PDB entry 5X0X | electron microscopy, 3.97 A resolution | chains A and I of the 11 polymer chains in the assembly

== Chain A ==
Name: Histone H3.2
Source organism: Xenopus laevis
UniProtKB: P84233 (H32_XENLA); residues 0-135 here correspond to UniProt positions 1-136 (UniProt number = residue number + 1)
Chain sequence (136 residues; row label = number of the first residue in the row; numbering starts at 0):
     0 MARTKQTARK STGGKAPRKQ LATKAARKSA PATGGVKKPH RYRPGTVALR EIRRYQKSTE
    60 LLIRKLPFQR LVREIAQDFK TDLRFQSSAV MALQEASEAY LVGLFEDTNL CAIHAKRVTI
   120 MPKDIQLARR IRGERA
Disordered / not traced: 0-36, 135
UniProt features mapped onto this chain:
  - modified residue: Arg-2 (Asymmetric dimethylarginine), Thr-3 (Phosphothreonine), Lys-4 (Allysine), Gln-5 (5-glutamyl dopamine), Thr-6 (Phosphothreonine), Arg-8 (Citrulline), Lys-9 (N6,N6,N6-trimethyllysine), Ser-10 (ADP-ribosylserine), Thr-11 (Phosphothreonine), Lys-14 (N6-(2-hydroxyisobutyryl)lysine), Arg-17 (Asymmetric dimethylarginine), Lys-18 (N6-(2-hydroxyisobutyryl)lysine), Lys-23 (N6-(2-hydroxyisobutyryl)lysine), Arg-26 (Citrulline), Lys-27 (N6,N6,N6-trimethyllysine), Ser-28 (ADP-ribosylserine), Lys-36 (N6,N6,N6-trimethyllysine), Lys-37 (N6-methyllysine), Tyr-41 (Phosphotyrosine), Lys-56 (N6,N6,N6-trimethyllysine) and 8 more in UniProt
  - lipidation: Cys-110 (S-palmitoyl cysteine)

== Chain I ==
Molecule: 167-nt DNA strand
Sequence (167 nucleotides; row label = number of the first residue in the row):
     1 ATCGAGAATC CCGGTGCCGA GGCCGCTCAA TTGGTCGTAG ACAGCTCTAG CACCGCTTAA
    61 ACGCACGTAC GCGCTGTCCC CCGCGTTTTA ACCGCCAAGG GGATTACTCC CTAGTCTCCA
   121 GGCACGTGTC AGATATATAC ATCCGATAGC TTGTCGAGAA GTACGAT
Disordered / not traced: 1, 148-167

== How chain A and chain I interact ==
Contacting residue pairs (24):
  Arg-40(A) / DG83(I)  hydrogen bond to the base
  Arg-40(A) / DC84(I)  hydrogen bond to the sugar
  Tyr-41(A) / DA7(I)  phosphate contact
  Tyr-41(A) / DA8(I)  sugar contact
  Tyr-41(A) / DG83(I)  phosphate contact
  Tyr-41(A) / DC84(I)  hydrogen bond to the phosphate
  Pro-43(A) / DC82(I)  phosphate contact
  Pro-43(A) / DG83(I)  sugar contact
  Gly-44(A) / DC82(I)  hydrogen bond to the phosphate
  Gly-44(A) / DG83(I)  hydrogen bond to the phosphate
  Thr-45(A) / DG83(I)  hydrogen bond to the phosphate
  Val-46(A) / DG83(I)  hydrogen bond to the phosphate
  Val-46(A) / DC84(I)  phosphate contact
  Ala-47(A) / DG83(I)  hydrogen bond to the phosphate
  Arg-49(A) / DA8(I)  phosphate contact
  Arg-49(A) / DT9(I)  salt bridge to the phosphate
  Arg-63(A) / DA91(I)  phosphate contact
  Arg-63(A) / DC92(I)  phosphate contact
  Lys-64(A) / DC92(I)  phosphate contact
  Leu-65(A) / DA91(I)  sugar contact
  Pro-66(A) / DA91(I)  sugar contact
  Arg-69(A) / DA91(I)  salt bridge to the phosphate
  Arg-83(A) / DG100(I)  phosphate contact
  Arg-83(A) / DG101(I)  salt bridge to the phosphate
Interface residues without a listed pair, chain A (16 interface residues in all): His-39, Arg-42

== In short ==
Chain A and chain I form an interface of 16 and 10 residues respectively; the contacts include 8 hydrogen
bonds and 3 salt bridges. Polar contacts include Arg-40(A)/DG83(I), Arg-40(A)/DC84(I) and Tyr-41(A)/DC84(I).
Chain A is Histone H3.2 (Xenopus laevis) and chain I is a 167-nt DNA strand; the structure, Complex of
Snf2-Nucleosome complex with Snf2 bound to position +6 of the nucleosome, was determined by electron
microscopy, deposited together with 5X0Y.
